PDB entry 5FH7 | X-ray diffraction, 1.47 A resolution | chain A

[Chain A]
Protein: Protein polybromo-1
Source organism: Homo sapiens
UniProtKB: Q86U86 (PB1_HUMAN); numbering as in UniProt (aligned over 645-766)
Sequence (124 residues; each row starts with the number of its first residue):
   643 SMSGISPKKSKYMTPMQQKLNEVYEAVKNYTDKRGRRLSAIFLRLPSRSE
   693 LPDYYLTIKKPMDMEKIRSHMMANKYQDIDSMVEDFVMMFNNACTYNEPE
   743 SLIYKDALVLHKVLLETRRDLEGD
Not modelled in the structure: 643-651
Sequence notes: expression tag (643-644)
Ligand contacts: 5XL (6-chloranyl-3-[(dimethylamino)methyl]-4H-pyrrolo[1,2-a]quinazolin-5-one): I683, F684, R686, L687, P688, L693, Y696, M704, D705, M731, N734, A735, Y738, N739, I745
Swiss-Prot annotation at these positions:
  - modified residue (Phosphoserine): S648, S689
  - cross-link: K653 (Glycyl lysine isopeptide (Lys-Gly) (interchain with G-Cter in SUMO2))
From the paper describing this entry:
  - binding site for 5XL: Y696, M731, N739

[In short]
Bound to chain A: compound 5XL. The paper reports a binding site for 5XL at Y696, M731 and N739.
Chain A is Protein polybromo-1 (Homo sapiens); the structure, Crystal structure of the fifth bromodomain of
human PB1 in complex with compound 18, was determined by X-ray diffraction (same publication as 5FH6 and
5FH8).
